PDB entry 5O5B | electron microscopy, 3.60 A resolution | chains 1 and 4 of the 4 polymer chains in the assembly

[Chain 1]
Name: Capsid proteins, VP1
From: Human poliovirus 3
Reference sequence: Q84895 (Q84895_9ENTO); residues 1-300 here correspond to UniProt positions 579-878 (UniProt number = residue number + 578)
Amino-acid sequence (300 residues; each row starts with the number of its first residue):
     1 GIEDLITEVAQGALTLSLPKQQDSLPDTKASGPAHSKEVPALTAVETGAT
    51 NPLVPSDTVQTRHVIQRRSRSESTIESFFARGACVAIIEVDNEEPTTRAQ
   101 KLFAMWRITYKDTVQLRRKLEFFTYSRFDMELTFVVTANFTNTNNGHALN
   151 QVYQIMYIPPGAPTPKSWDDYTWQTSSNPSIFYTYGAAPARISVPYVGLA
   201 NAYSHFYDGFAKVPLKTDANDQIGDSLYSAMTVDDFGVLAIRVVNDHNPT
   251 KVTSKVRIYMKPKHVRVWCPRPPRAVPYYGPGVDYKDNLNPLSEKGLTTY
Not modelled in the structure: 1-65
Construct notes: engineered mutation Met-105 (Thr683 in Q84895), Leu-132 (Phe710 in Q84895)

[Chain 4]
Name: Capsid proteins, VP4
From: Human poliovirus 3
Reference sequence: Q84895 (Q84895_9ENTO); residues 1-69 here = UniProt positions 1-69
Amino-acid sequence (69 residues; each row starts with the number of its first residue):
     1 MGAQVSSQKVGAHENSNRAYGGSTINYTTINYYKDSASNAASKQDYSQDP
    51 SKFTEPLKDVLIKTAPALN
Not modelled in the structure: 1-24, 42-69
Construct notes: engineered mutation Ala-67 (Unk in Q84895)
What the authors report for this chain:
  - conformationally variable residues (order/disorder transition): Met-1 to Ile-25, Ala-41 to Asn-69

[How chain 1 and chain 4 interact]
Contacting residue pairs - 5 pairs, chain 1 then chain 4:
  Asp-129(1) / Ala-37(4)
  Ser-193(1) / Ala-37(4)
  Pro-195(1) / Ala-37(4)  hydrophobic
  Lys-263(1) / Ala-37(4)  hydrogen bond (side chain-backbone)
  Lys-263(1) / Asn-39(4)  hydrogen bond (side chain-backbone)
Other interface residues (no listed pair), chain 1 (6 interface residues in all): Val-194, His-264
Other interface residues (no listed pair), chain 4 (5 interface residues in all): Ser-36, Ser-38, Ala-40

[Summary]
6 residues of chain 1 face 5 of chain 4 across their interface; the contacts include 2 hydrogen bonds. Polar
pairs include Lys-263(1)/Ala-37(4) and Lys-263(1)/Asn-39(4). The paper reports conformational variability at
Met-1(4) and Ala-41(4).
Here chain 1 is Capsid proteins, VP1 and chain 4 is Capsid proteins, VP4, both from Human poliovirus 3. Entry
5O5B (Poliovirus type 3 (strain Saukett) stabilized virus-like particle) was determined by electron microscopy
(same publication as 5O5P).
